Entry 7YER (electron microscopy, 3.00 A resolution); this record covers chains B and E of the 5 polymer chains in the assembly.

[Chain B (and E)]
Name: Polymerase cofactor VP35
From: Ebola virus
Notes: chain E of this document is another copy of the same molecule, construct and numbering; everything in this record applies to it too
UniProtKB: A0A1C4HDK9 (A0A1C4HDK9_9MONO); residues 1-340 here = UniProt positions 1-340
Amino-acid sequence (340 residues; numbered 1 to 340; the number before each row is that of its first residue):
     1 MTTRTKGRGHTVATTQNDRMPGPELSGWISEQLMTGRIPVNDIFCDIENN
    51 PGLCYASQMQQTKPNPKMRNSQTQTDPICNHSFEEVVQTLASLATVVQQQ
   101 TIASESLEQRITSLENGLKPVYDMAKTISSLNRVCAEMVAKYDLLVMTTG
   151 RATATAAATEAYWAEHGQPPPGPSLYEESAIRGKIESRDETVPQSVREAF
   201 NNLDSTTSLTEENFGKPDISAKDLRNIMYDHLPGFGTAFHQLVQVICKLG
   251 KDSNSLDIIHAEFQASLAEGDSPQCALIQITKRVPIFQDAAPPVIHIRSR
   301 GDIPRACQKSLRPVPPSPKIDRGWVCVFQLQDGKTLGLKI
Disordered / not traced: 1-80 (chain E: 1-79, 147-340)
What the authors report for this chain:
  - self-association interface (contacts with another copy of this molecule); pairs are residue here / residue on that copy: Arg151-Glu160 (hydrogen bond), Ser174

[Interface between chain B and chain E]
Pairs across the interface (25):
  Val86(B) with Glu85(E)
  Leu90(B) with Glu85(E)
  Gln100(B) with Gln99(E), hydrogen bond
  Thr101(B) with Gln99(E)
  Ser104(B) with Gln99(E)
  Glu108(B) with Ile102(E)
  Ile111(B) with Ser106(E); Arg110(E)
  Glu115(B) with Gln109(E), hydrogen bond; Ser113(E)
  Ala125(B) with Met124(E), hydrophobic
  Ile128(B) with Met124(E), hydrophobic
  Asn132(B) with Leu131(E)
  Met138(B) with Met138(E)
  Val139(B) with Val134(E), hydrophobic; Met138(E), hydrophobic
  Tyr142(B) with Met138(E), hydrophobic; Tyr142(E), hydrogen bond (backbone-side chain)
  Asp143(B) with Met138(E)
  Leu145(B) with Tyr142(E)
  Val146(B) with Tyr142(E), hydrophobic
  Gly150(B) with Leu145(E)
  Arg151(B) with Leu144(E); Leu145(E)
  Thr153(B) with Leu145(E)
Other interface residues (no listed pair), chain B (24 interface residues in all): Val87, Val97, Tyr122, Cys135
Other interface residues (no listed pair), chain E (18 interface residues in all): Thr95, Gly117, Thr127, Ile128

[In short]
The interface between chain B and chain E involves 24 residues on one side and 18 on the other; the contacts
include 3 hydrogen bonds. Among the polar pairs are Gln100(B)-Gln99(E), Glu115(B)-Gln109(E) and
Tyr142(B)-Tyr142(E). The paper reports a self-association interface involving Arg151(B) and Ser174(B).
Chain B and chain E are both Polymerase cofactor VP35 (Ebola virus); the structure, The structure of EBOV
L-VP35 complex, was determined by electron microscopy together with 7YES and 7YET from the same study.
